Entry 4IIR (X-ray diffraction, 2.00 A resolution); this record covers chain A.

Chain A:
Name: Serine/threonine-protein kinase PRP4 homolog
From: Homo sapiens
Notes: EC 2.7.11.1; fragment: kinase domain
Reference sequence: Q13523 (PRP4B_HUMAN); residues 657-1007 here = UniProt positions 657-1007
Chain sequence (358 residues; row label = number of the first residue in the row):
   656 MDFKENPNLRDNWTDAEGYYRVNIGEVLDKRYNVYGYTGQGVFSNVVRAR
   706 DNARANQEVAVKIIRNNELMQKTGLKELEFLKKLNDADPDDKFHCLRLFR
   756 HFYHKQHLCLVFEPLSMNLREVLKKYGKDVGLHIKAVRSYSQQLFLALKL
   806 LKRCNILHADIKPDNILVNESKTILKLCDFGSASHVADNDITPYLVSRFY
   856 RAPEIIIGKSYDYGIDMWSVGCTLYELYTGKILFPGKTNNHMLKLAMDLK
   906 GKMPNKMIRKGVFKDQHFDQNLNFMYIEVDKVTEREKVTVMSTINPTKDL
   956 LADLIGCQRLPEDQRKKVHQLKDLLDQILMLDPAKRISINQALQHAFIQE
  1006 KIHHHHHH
Unresolved in the structure: 656-667, 697-698, 934-939, 961-964, 1006-1013
Differences from the reference sequence: expression tag (656, 1008-1013)
Modified positions: Y849 (o-phosphotyrosine; PTR)
Residues lining bound ligands: AMP-PNP (ANP; phosphoaminophosphonic acid-adenylate ester): T693, S699, V701, R703, A715, K717, L751, F767, E768, P769, L770, N773, E776, D819, N820, L822, C833, D834
Swiss-Prot annotation at these positions:
  - active site: D815 (Proton acceptor)
  - binding site (ATP): T693 to V701, K717
  - modified residue: K717 (N6-acetyllysine), Y849 (Phosphotyrosine), S852 (Phosphoserine)
  - cross-link: K659 (Glycyl lysine isopeptide (Lys-Gly) (interchain with G-Cter in SUMO2))
Reported in the primary citation:
  - post-translational modification sites: Y849
  - binding site for AMP-PNP: E768, L770
  - mutagenesis - K717A: abolished catalytic activity on ELK-1 peptide
  - mutagenesis - K717A: abolished catalytic activity on PAK4

Summary:
Bound to chain A: AMP-PNP. UniProt lists active-site residue D815 and 10 ATP-binding residues. The paper
reports a binding site for AMP-PNP at E768 and L770; K717A abolishes catalytic activity on ELK-1 peptide.
Chain A is Serine/threonine-protein kinase PRP4 homolog (Homo sapiens); the structure, Crystal Structure of
AMPPNP-bound Human PRPF4B kinase domain, was determined by X-ray diffraction together with 4IAN, 4IFC and 4IJP
from the same study.
